6M1H - chains A and F of the 6 polymer chains in the assembly; structure by electron microscopy, 3.60 A resolution.

== Chain A ==
Protein: Pituitary adenylate cyclase-activating polypeptide type I receptor
Organism: Homo sapiens
Amino-acid sequence (410 residues; row label = number of the first residue in the row; note: 21 numbers in that range are skipped by the numbering (no residue carries them; nothing is unmodelled there)):
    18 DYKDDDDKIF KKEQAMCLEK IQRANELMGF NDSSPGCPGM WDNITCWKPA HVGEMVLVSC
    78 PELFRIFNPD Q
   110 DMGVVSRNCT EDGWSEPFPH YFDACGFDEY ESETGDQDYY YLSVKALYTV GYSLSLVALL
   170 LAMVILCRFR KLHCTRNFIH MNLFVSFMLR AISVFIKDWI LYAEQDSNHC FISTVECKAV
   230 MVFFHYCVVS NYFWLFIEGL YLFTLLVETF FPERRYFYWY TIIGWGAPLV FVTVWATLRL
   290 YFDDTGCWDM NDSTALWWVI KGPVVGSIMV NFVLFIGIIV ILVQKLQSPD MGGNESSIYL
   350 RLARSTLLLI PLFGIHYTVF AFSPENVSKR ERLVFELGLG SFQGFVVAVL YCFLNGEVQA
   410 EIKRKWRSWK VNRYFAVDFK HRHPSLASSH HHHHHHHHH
Not modelled in the structure: 18-27, 38-52, 137-144, 340-346, 420-448
Disulfides: Cys54-Cys118, Cys77-Cys134, Cys226-Cys296
Reported in the primary citation:
  - conformationally variable residues (helix shift, side-chain flip): Thr355, Tyr400
  - mutagenesis - Y157A, M299A, D301A, W306A, L382A, E385A: decreased signaling with Maxadilan
  - mutagenesis - K206A, D207A: abolished signaling with Maxadilan

== Chain F ==
Protein: Guanine nucleotide-binding protein G(s) subunit alpha isoforms short
Organism: Homo sapiens
Amino-acid sequence (394 residues; each row starts with the number of its first residue):
     1 MGCLGNSKTE DQRNEEKAQR EANKKIEKQL QKDKQVYRAT HRLLLLGAGE SGKNTIVKQM
    61 RILHVNGFNG EGGEEDPQAA RSNSDGEKAT KVQDIKNNLK EAIETIVAAM SNLVPPVELA
   121 NPENQFRVDY ILSVMNVPDF DFPPEFYEHA KALWEDEGVR ACYERSNEYQ LIDCAQYFLD
   181 KIDVIKQADY VPSDQDLLRC RVLTSGIFET KFQVDKVNFH MFDVGAQRDE RRKWIQCFND
   241 VTAIIFVVAS SSYNMVIRED NQTNRLQAAL KLFDSIWNNK WLRDTSVILF LNKQDLLAEK
   301 VLAGKSKIED YFPEFARYTT PEDATPEPGE DPRVTRAKYF IRDEFLRIST ASGDGRHYCY
   361 PHFTCAVDTE NIRRVFNDCR DIIQRMHLRQ YELL
Not modelled in the structure: 1-10, 60-204, 250-263, 296-304

== Interface between chain A and chain F ==
Residue-residue contacts (23; chain A residue first):
  Arg185(A) - Gln390(F)  hydrogen bond (side chain-backbone)
  Arg185(A) - Tyr391(F)
  Tyr250(A) - Tyr391(F)
  Leu251(A) - Tyr391(F)
  Leu254(A) - His387(F)
  Leu255(A) - Gln384(F)
  Leu255(A) - Leu388(F)  hydrophobic
  Thr258(A) - His41(F)
  Thr258(A) - Arg380(F)
  Phe259(A) - Ala39(F)  hydrophobic
  Phe259(A) - Val217(F)  hydrophobic
  Leu331(A) - Leu394(F)  hydrophobic
  Lys334(A) - Asp381(F)  salt bridge
  Lys334(A) - Gln384(F)  hydrogen bond
  Lys334(A) - Arg385(F)
  Asp339(A) - Thr350(F)
  Arg350(A) - Leu394(F)
  Arg353(A) - Glu392(F)  hydrogen bond (side chain-backbone)
  Arg353(A) - Leu393(F)  hydrogen bond (side chain-backbone)
  Arg353(A) - Leu394(F)
  Asn404(A) - Glu392(F)
  Gly405(A) - Glu392(F)  hydrogen bond (backbone-side chain)
  Glu406(A) - Glu392(F)
Other interface residues (no listed pair), chain A (20 interface residues in all): His189, Glu257, Ser337, Leu357, Leu358
Other interface residues (no listed pair), chain F (17 interface residues in all): Arg38, Phe376

== Overview ==
Chain A and chain F form an interface of 20 and 17 residues respectively, with 5 hydrogen bonds and 1 salt
bridge. Among the polar pairs are Lys334(A)-Asp381(F), Arg185(A)-Gln390(F) and Lys334(A)-Gln384(F). The paper
reports that Y157A, M299A and D301A of chain A, among others, reduce signaling with Maxadilan; conformational
variability at Thr355(A) and Tyr400(A); 8 substitutions were tested in all.
Here chain A is Pituitary adenylate cyclase-activating polypeptide type I receptor and chain F is Guanine
nucleotide-binding protein G(s) subunit alpha isoforms short, both from Homo sapiens. Entry 6M1H (CryoEM
structure of human PAC1 receptor in complex with maxadilan) was determined by electron microscopy (same
publication as 6M1I).
